Entry 7BXV (X-ray diffraction, 1.75 A resolution); this record covers chains L and A of the 3 polymer chains in the assembly.

[Chain L]
Molecule: Fab of the 11A1 antibody L chain
Source organism: Mus musculus
Notes: antibody fragment or engineered binder
Chain sequence (217 residues; numbered 1 to 217; the number before each row is that of its first residue):
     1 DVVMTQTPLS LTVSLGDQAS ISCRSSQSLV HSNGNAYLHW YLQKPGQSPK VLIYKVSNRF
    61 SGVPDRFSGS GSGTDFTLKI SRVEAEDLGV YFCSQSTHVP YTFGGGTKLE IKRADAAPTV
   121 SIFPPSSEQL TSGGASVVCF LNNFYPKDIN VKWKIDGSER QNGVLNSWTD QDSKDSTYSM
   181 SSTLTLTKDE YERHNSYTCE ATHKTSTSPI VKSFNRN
Disulfides: C23-C93, C139-C199

[Chain A]
Molecule: Tyr-glu-val-his-his
Chain sequence (5 residues; numbered 10 to 14; the number before each row is that of its first residue):
    10 YEVHH

[Interface between chain L and chain A]
Contacting residue pairs (10):
  H31(L) - V12(A)
  N33(L) - V12(A)
  Y37(L) - E11(A)  hydrogen bond
  Y37(L) - V12(A)  hydrophobic
  K55(L) - E11(A)  salt bridge
  S96(L) - H13(A)  hydrogen bond (backbone-side chain)
  T97(L) - H13(A)  hydrogen bond (backbone-side chain)
  V99(L) - H13(A)
  Y101(L) - H13(A)
  Y101(L) - H14(A)
Also at the interface, not in a pair above, chain L (9 interface residues in all): H98
From the paper, about this interface:
  - epitope / paratope residues, chain A: Y10(A)

[In short]
9 residues of chain L and 4 residues of chain A are in contact, with 3 hydrogen bonds and 1 salt bridge. Polar
pairs include K55(L)-E11(A), Y37(L)-E11(A) and S96(L)-H13(A). From the paper: the epitope/paratope residue
Y10(A).
Chain L is Fab of the 11A1 antibody L chain (Mus musculus) and chain A is Tyr-glu-val-his-his; the structure,
11A1 antibody-peptide complex, was determined by X-ray diffraction.
